Entry 2CAK (X-ray diffraction, 1.27 A resolution); this record covers chain A.

== Chain A ==
Protein: Rusticyanin
UniProt: P24930 (RUS2_THIFE); residues 3-155 here correspond to UniProt positions 35-187 (UniProt number = residue number + 32)
Chain sequence (154 residues; each row starts with the number of its first residue):
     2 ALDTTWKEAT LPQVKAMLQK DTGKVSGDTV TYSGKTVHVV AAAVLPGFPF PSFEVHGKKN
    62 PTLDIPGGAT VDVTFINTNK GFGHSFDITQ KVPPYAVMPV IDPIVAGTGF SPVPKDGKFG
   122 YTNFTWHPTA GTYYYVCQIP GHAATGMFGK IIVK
Differences from the reference sequence: conflict Q20 (Glu52 in P24930), G58 (Asp90 in P24930), D65 (Glu97 in P24930), G68 (Ala100 in P24930), Q91 (Lys123 in P24930), V93 (Gly125 in P24930), N124 (Asp156 in P24930), I153 (Val185 in P24930)
Ion coordination: Cu+: H85, C138, H143

== Overview ==
The Cu+ site is built by H85, C138 and H143.
Chain A is Rusticyanin; the structure, 1.27Angstrom Structure of Rusticyanin from Thiobacillus ferrooxidans,
was determined by X-ray diffraction, deposited together with 2CAL.
